PDB entry 6RDO | electron microscopy, 3.10 A resolution | chains P and U of the 31 polymer chains in the assembly

# Chain P
Name: Mitochondrial ATP synthase subunit OSCP
Organism: Polytomella sp. Pringsheim 198.80
UniProtKB: D8V7I1 (D8V7I1_9CHLO); residue numbers follow UniProt; this construct covers 1-229
Amino-acid sequence (229 residues; each row starts with the number of its first residue):
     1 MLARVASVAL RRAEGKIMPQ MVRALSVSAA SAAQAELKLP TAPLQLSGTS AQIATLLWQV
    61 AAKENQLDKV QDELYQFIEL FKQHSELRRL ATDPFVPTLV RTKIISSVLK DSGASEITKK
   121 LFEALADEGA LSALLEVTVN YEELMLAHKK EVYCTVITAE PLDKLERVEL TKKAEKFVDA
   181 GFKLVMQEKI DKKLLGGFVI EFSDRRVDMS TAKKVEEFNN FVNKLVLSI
Unresolved in the structure: 1-36

# Chain U
Name: ATP synthase subunit alpha
Organism: Polytomella sp. Pringsheim 198.80
UniProtKB: A0ZW40 (A0ZW40_9CHLO); numbering as in UniProt (aligned over 1-562)
Amino-acid sequence (562 residues; each row starts with the number of its first residue):
     1 MRSPAAFVAR SGLFKASLGQ SNWAQKAEQM MASVTRTFAA DAKALDELRK PKFSSKYLIQ
    61 HVSQKLIPAV KEWEKSYQPP VIHLGRVLSV GDGIARVYGL KSVQAGELVC FDSGVKGMAL
   121 NLQADHVGVV VFGNDSVIHQ GDLVYRTGQI VNVPIGPGTL GRVTDGLGQP IDGKGPLTNV
   181 RSSLVEVKAP GIIARQSVRE PLFTGVKAVD ALVPIGRGQR ELIIGDRQTG KTAVAIDAII
   241 HQKNCNEQVP KAQRVYCVYV AVGQKRSTVA QLVKLFTQTG AMRYTIMVSA TASDAAPLQF
   301 LAPYSGCAMA EYFRDTGKHG LIIYDDLSKQ SVAYRQMSLL LRRPPGREAF PGDVFYLHSR
   361 LLERAAKLSK ELGGGSLTAF PVIETQAGDV SAYIATNVIS ITDGQIFLET ELFYKGIRPA
   421 LNVGLSVSRV GSAAQFPGMK QVAGTLKLEL AQYREVAAFA QFGSDLDAAT QYVLERGARL
   481 TEMLKQKQFA PIPIERQTVA VYAATKGFLD KVRVQDIVAA EEAVISQVNP AVFKILKANG
   541 KITPALDAHL KAELRKVKLP GA
Unresolved in the structure: 1-39
Sequence notes: conflict Arg266 (Lys in A0ZW40)
Ion coordination: Mg2+: Thr232 (together with ATP)
Small-molecule neighbours: ATP (adenosine-5'-triphosphate): Asp226, Arg227, Gln228, Thr229, Gly230, Lys231, Thr232, Ala233, Asp326, Glu384, Phe413, Arg418, Pro419, Gln486, Lys487, Gln488
Reported in the primary citation:
  - binding site for the ligand ADP: Arg429

# Interface between chain P and chain U
Pairs across the interface (67):
  Lys69(P) - Tyr57(U)  hydrogen bond
  Asp72(P) - Phe53(U)
  Asp72(P) - Ser55(U)
  Glu73(P) - Tyr57(U)  hydrogen bond
  Glu73(P) - Leu58(U)
  Tyr75(P) - Lys52(U)
  Tyr75(P) - Phe53(U)  hydrophobic
  Gln76(P) - Phe53(U)
  Gln76(P) - Ser55(U)  hydrogen bond (side chain-backbone)
  Gln76(P) - Lys56(U)
  Gln76(P) - Tyr57(U)  hydrogen bond (side chain-backbone)
  Gln76(P) - Leu58(U)  hydrogen bond (side chain-backbone)
  Gln76(P) - Ile59(U)  hydrogen bond (side chain-backbone)
  Phe77(P) - Leu58(U)  hydrophobic
  Ile78(P) - Leu48(U)
  Glu79(P) - Pro51(U)
  Glu79(P) - Phe53(U)
  Glu79(P) - Ile59(U)
  Leu80(P) - Leu58(U)
  Leu80(P) - Ile59(U)
  Leu80(P) - Val62(U)  hydrophobic
  Lys82(P) - Arg49(U)
  His84(P) - Ser63(U)
  His84(P) - Leu66(U)
  His84(P) - Ile67(U)
  Glu86(P) - Val70(U)
  Glu86(P) - Tyr77(U)
  Leu87(P) - Leu66(U)  hydrophobic
  Arg89(P) - Gln78(U)  hydrogen bond (side chain-backbone)
  Arg89(P) - Pro80(U)
  Leu90(P) - Tyr77(U)
  Asp93(P) - Tyr98(U)
  Pro94(P) - Leu88(U)  hydrophobic
  Phe95(P) - Gln78(U)
  Phe95(P) - Arg86(U)
  Phe95(P) - Val87(U)
  Phe95(P) - Leu88(U)  hydrophobic
  Phe95(P) - Tyr98(U)  hydrophobic
  Val96(P) - Tyr77(U)  hydrophobic
  Pro97(P) - Ser76(U)
  Val100(P) - Trp73(U)  hydrophobic
  Val100(P) - Ser76(U)
  Val100(P) - Tyr77(U)  hydrophobic
  Ile104(P) - Leu66(U)  hydrophobic
  Ile104(P) - Ala69(U)
  Ile104(P) - Trp73(U)
  Ser107(P) - Lys65(U)
  Ser107(P) - Glu72(U)
  Val108(P) - His61(U)  hydrogen bond (backbone-side chain)
  Val108(P) - Val62(U)
  Val108(P) - Lys65(U)
  Val108(P) - Leu66(U)  hydrophobic
  Val108(P) - Ala69(U)  hydrophobic
  Lys110(P) - His61(U)  hydrogen bond (backbone-side chain)
  Ser112(P) - Tyr57(U)  hydrogen bond (side chain-backbone)
  Ser112(P) - His61(U)
  Gly113(P) - Tyr57(U)
  Gly113(P) - Leu58(U)
  Leu135(P) - Leu48(U)
  Glu136(P) - Ala40(U)
  Glu136(P) - Leu45(U)
  Val139(P) - Ala40(U)  hydrophobic
  Val139(P) - Ala44(U)
  Val139(P) - Leu45(U)  hydrophobic
  Val139(P) - Leu48(U)  hydrophobic
  Asn140(P) - Ala40(U)
  Glu142(P) - Leu48(U)
Other interface residues (no listed pair), chain P (36 interface residues in all): Thr92, Leu99, Lys103, Thr138
Other interface residues (no listed pair), chain U (34 interface residues in all): Pro79, Gln140, Gly141

# Overview
The interface between chain P and chain U involves 36 residues on one side and 34 on the other; the contacts
include 10 hydrogen bonds. Among the polar pairs are Lys69(P)-Tyr57(U), Glu73(P)-Tyr57(U) and
Gln76(P)-Ser55(U). Chain U binds ATP. From the paper: a binding site for the ligand ADP at Arg429(U).
Here chain P is Mitochondrial ATP synthase subunit OSCP and chain U is ATP synthase subunit alpha, both from
Polytomella sp. Pringsheim 198.80. Entry 6RDO (Cryo-EM structure of Polytomella F-ATP synthase, Rotary
substate 1C, composite map) was determined by electron microscopy, deposited together with 6RD4, 6RD5, 6RD6,
6RD7, 6RD8, 6RD9 and 46 further entries.
